3EPG - chains A and B of the 3 polymer chains in the assembly; structure by X-ray diffraction, 2.50 A resolution.

[Chain A]
Molecule: DNA polymerase iota
Organism: Homo sapiens
Notes: EC 2.7.7.7; fragment: Catalytic Fragment
UniProt: Q9UNA4 (POLI_HUMAN); residues 1-420 here = UniProt positions 1-420
Sequence (420 residues; each row starts with the number of its first residue):
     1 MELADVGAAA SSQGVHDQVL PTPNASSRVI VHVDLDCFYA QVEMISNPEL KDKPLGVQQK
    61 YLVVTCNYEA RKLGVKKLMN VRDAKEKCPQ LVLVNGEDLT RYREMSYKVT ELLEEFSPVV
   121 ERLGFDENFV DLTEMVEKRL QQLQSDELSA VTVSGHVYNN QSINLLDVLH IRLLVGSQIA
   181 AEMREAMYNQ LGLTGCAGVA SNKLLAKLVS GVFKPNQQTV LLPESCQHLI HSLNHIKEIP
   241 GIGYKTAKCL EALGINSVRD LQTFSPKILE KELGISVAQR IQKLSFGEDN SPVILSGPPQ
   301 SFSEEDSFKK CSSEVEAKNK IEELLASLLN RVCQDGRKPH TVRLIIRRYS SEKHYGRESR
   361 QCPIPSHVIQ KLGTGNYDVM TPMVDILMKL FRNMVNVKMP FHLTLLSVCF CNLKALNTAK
Not modelled in the structure: 1-24, 351-354, 372-377, 398-402, 415-420
Curated features (UniProtKB/Swiss-Prot):
  - natural variant: Gly96 (R96G: Large decrease in catalytic activity efficiency which is partially rescued by the presence of Mn(2+) instead Mg(2+); this construct carries the variant)
  - mutagenesis: Met1 to Ala25 (Small decrease in catalytic activity efficiency which is partially rescued by the presence of Mn(2+) instead Mg(2+))
Bound ions: Na+: Lys237, Ile239, Ile242 (shared with DC12(B) of chain B)
Small-molecule neighbours: 2'-deoxycytidine-5'-triphosphate (DCP): Asp34, Leu35, Asp36, Cys37, Phe38, Tyr39, Gln59, Val64, Thr65, Tyr68, Arg71, Lys77, Leu78, Asp126, Glu127, Lys214
From the paper describing this entry:
  - conformationally variable residues (loop rearrangement, side-chain flip): Asp306 to Cys311
  - binding site for the 18-nt DNA strand: Gln59

[Chain B]
Molecule: 18-nt DNA strand
Sequence (18 nucleotides; numbered -4 to 13; the number before each row is that of its first residue; numbers below 1 keep their minus sign (DT-4 is residue -4)):
    -4 TCTXGGGTCC TAGGACCC
Not modelled in the structure: -4 to 6
Modified residues: 2EG (2'-deoxy-N-ethylguanosine 5'-phosphate) at position -1; DOC (2',3'-dideoxycytidine-5'-monophosphate) at position 13
Bound ions: Na+: DC12 (shared with Lys237(A), Ile239(A), Ile242(A) of chain A)

[How chain A and chain B interact]
Contacting residue pairs - 22 pairs, chain A then chain B:
  Leu123(A) - DC12(B)  phosphate contact
  Asp126(A) - DOC_13(B)  sugar contact
  Glu127(A) - DOC_13(B)  sugar contact
  Lys207(A) - DC12(B)  hydrogen bond to the phosphate
  Lys207(A) - DOC_13(B)  salt bridge to the phosphate
  Ile239(A) - DC12(B)  phosphate contact
  Pro240(A) - DC12(B)  phosphate contact
  Gly241(A) - DC11(B)  sugar contact
  Gly241(A) - DC12(B)  hydrogen bond to the phosphate
  Ile242(A) - DC12(B)  phosphate contact
  Gly243(A) - DC11(B)  hydrogen bond to the phosphate
  Gly243(A) - DC12(B)  phosphate contact
  Tyr244(A) - DC11(B)  phosphate contact
  Lys245(A) - DC11(B)  phosphate contact
  Thr246(A) - DA10(B)  phosphate contact
  Thr246(A) - DC11(B)  hydrogen bond to the phosphate
  Glu358(A) - DG8(B)  phosphate contact
  Ser359(A) - DA7(B)  sugar contact
  Ser359(A) - DG8(B)  hydrogen bond to the phosphate
  Arg360(A) - DA7(B)  salt bridge to the phosphate
  Arg360(A) - DG8(B)  salt bridge to the phosphate
  Gln361(A) - DA7(B)  hydrogen bond to the phosphate
Other interface residues (no listed pair), chain A (18 interface residues in all): Gly124, Arg343

[Summary]
The interface between chain A and chain B involves 18 residues on one side and 6 on the other; the contacts
include 6 hydrogen bonds and 3 salt bridges. Among the polar pairs are Lys207(A)-DC12(B), Gly241(A)-DC12(B)
and Gly243(A)-DC11(B). From the paper: a binding site for the 18-nt DNA strand at Gln59(A); conformational
variability at Asp306(A).
Here chain A is DNA polymerase iota (Homo sapiens) and chain B is an 18-nt DNA strand. Entry 3EPG (Structure
of Human DNA Polymerase Iota complexed with N2-ethylguanine) was determined by X-ray diffraction, deposited
together with 3EPI.
